Entry 3DGL (X-ray diffraction, 1.80 A resolution); this record covers chain A.

# Chain A
Protein: ATP Binding Protein-DX
Sequence (81 residues; row label = number of the first residue in the row; numbers below 1 keep their minus sign (Gly-1 is residue -1)):
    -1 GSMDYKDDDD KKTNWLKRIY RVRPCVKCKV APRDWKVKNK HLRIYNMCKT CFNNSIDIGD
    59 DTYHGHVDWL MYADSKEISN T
Unresolved in the structure: -1 to 4, 74-79
Ion coordination: Zn2+: Cys23, Cys26, Cys46, Cys49
Small-molecule neighbours: ATP (adenosine-5'-triphosphate): Asp32, Arg41, Tyr43, Asn44, Met45, Cys46, Phe50, Tyr61, His62, Gly63, His64

# Summary
Bound to chain A: ATP. The Zn2+ site is built by Cys23, Cys26, Cys46 and Cys49.
Chain A is ATP Binding Protein-DX; the structure, 1.8 A Crystal Structure of a Non-biological Protein with
Bound ATP in a Novel Bent Conformation, was determined by X-ray diffraction, deposited together with 3DGN and
3DGO.
